2QSY - chain A; structure by X-ray diffraction, 1.95 A resolution.

[Chain A]
Molecule: Nicotinamide riboside kinase 1
From: Homo sapiens
Notes: EC 2.7.1.-
UniProtKB: Q9NWW6 (NRK1_HUMAN); residues 2-189 here = UniProt positions 2-189
Amino-acid sequence (207 residues; row label = number of the first residue in the row; numbers below 1 keep their minus sign (Mse-17 is residue -17)):
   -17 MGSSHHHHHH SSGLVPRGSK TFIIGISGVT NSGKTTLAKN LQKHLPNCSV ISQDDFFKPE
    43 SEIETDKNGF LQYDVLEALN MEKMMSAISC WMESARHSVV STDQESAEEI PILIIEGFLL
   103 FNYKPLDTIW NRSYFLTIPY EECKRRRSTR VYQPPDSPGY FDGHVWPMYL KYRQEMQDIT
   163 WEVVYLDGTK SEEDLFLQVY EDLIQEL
Disordered / not traced: -17 to 0, 83-91
Construct notes: expression tag (-17 to 1)
Modified positions: Mse-17 (selenomethionine); Mse63, Mse66, Mse67, Mse74, Mse150, Mse158 (selenomethionine; parent Met)
Metal / ion sites: Mg2+: Thr17 (together with ADP)
Ligand contacts: ADP (adenosine-5'-diphosphate): Val11, Thr12, Asn13, Ser14, Gly15, Lys16, Thr17, Thr18, Glu98, Arg128, Arg132, Gly170, Lys172, Ser173, Glu174, Leu177
UniProt features mapped onto this chain:
  - active site: Asp36 (Proton acceptor)
  - binding site (ATP): Gly10 to Thr18, Arg128, Arg132 to Tyr134, Lys172 to Glu174
  - binding site (Mg(2+)): Thr17, Asp36
  - binding site (substrate): Asp36 to Phe39, Tyr55, Asp56, Arg129, Tyr134, Gln135
  - mutagenesis: Lys16 (K16A: Loss of activity), Asp36 (D36A: Loss of activity), Asp56 (D56A: Loss of activity), Glu98 (E98A: Loss of activity), Asp138 (D138A: Almost no effect)
What the authors report for this chain:
  - binding site for ADP: Lys16, Thr18, Arg128, Arg132, Glu174
  - Mg2+ coordination: Thr17
  - specificity-determining residues: Glu174 (proposed by the authors, not directly observed)
  - Mg2+ coordination through a water molecule: Asp36, Glu98
  - catalytic residues: Glu98
  - mutagenesis - D36A, E98A: abolished growth
  - mutagenesis - E98A: abolished catalytic activity on NR
  - mutagenesis - E98A: unchanged expression
  - catalytic residues: Asp36 (proposed by the authors, not directly observed)

[Summary]
Ligands of chain A: ADP. From UniProt: active-site residue Asp36, 16 ATP-binding residues, Mg2+-binding
residues Thr17 and Asp36 and 9 substrate-binding residues. From the paper: catalytic residues Glu98 and Asp36;
D36A and E98A abolish growth.
Chain A is Nicotinamide riboside kinase 1 (Homo sapiens); the structure, Human nicotinamide riboside kinase 1
in complex with ADP, was determined by X-ray diffraction together with 2QSZ, 2QT0, 2QT1 and 2P0E from the same
study.
